7FIQ - chains B and D of the 4 polymer chains in the assembly; structure by X-ray diffraction, 2.22 A resolution.

Chain B (and D):
Protein: Beta-1,2-mannobiose phosphorylase
Source organism: Thermoanaerobacter sp. (strain X514)
Notes: EC 2.4.1.339; chain D of this document is another copy of the same molecule, construct and numbering; everything in this record applies to it too
UniProtKB: B0K2C3 (BMBP_THEPX); residues 1-302 here = UniProt positions 1-302
Amino-acid sequence (313 residues; each row starts with the number of its first residue; numbers below 1 keep their minus sign (Gly-10 is residue -10)):
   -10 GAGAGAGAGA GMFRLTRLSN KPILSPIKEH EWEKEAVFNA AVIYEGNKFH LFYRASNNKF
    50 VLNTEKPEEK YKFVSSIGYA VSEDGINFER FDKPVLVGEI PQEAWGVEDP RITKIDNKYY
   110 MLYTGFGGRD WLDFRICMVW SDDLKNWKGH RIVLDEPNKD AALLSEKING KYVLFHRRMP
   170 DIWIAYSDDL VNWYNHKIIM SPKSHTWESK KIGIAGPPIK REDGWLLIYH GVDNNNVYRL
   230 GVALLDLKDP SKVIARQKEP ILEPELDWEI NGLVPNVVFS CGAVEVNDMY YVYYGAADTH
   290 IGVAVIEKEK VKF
Unresolved in the structure: -10 to 0
Sequence notes: expression tag (-10 to 0)
Bound ions: Zn2+ site 1: His19, Asp81; Zn2+ site 2: Glu92, Cys126, His139; Zn2+ site 3: Asp149, His219; Zn2+ site 4: Asp170 (shared with 1 residue of chain C); Zn2+ site 5: His194 (shared with 1 residue of chain C); Zn2+ site 6: Glu248 (shared with 1 residue of chain A)
Small-molecule neighbours: alpha-D-mannopyranose (MAN): Arg43, Leu51, Phe62, Glu97, Thr113, Phe115, Phe123, Lys148, Asp287

Interface between chain B and chain D:
Residue-residue contacts - 26 pairs, chain B then chain D:
  Lys55(B) - Lys59(D)
  Arg118(B) - Lys59(D)  hydrogen bond (backbone-side chain)
  Leu121(B) - Thr53(D)
  Leu121(B) - Glu57(D)
  Leu121(B) - Tyr60(D)  hydrogen bond (backbone-side chain)
  Asp122(B) - Tyr60(D)
  Asp144(B) - Lys48(D)
  Asp144(B) - Val50(D)
  Glu145(B) - Val50(D)
  Glu145(B) - Asn52(D)
  Pro146(B) - Val50(D)
  Pro146(B) - Asn52(D)  hydrogen bond (backbone-side chain)
  Pro146(B) - Thr53(D)
  Pro146(B) - Tyr60(D)  hydrophobic
  Arg167(B) - Asn52(D)
  Asn181(B) - Asn260(D)
  Trp182(B) - Asn260(D)
  Trp182(B) - Pro264(D)
  Tyr183(B) - Ile259(D)  hydrophobic
  Tyr183(B) - Asn260(D)
  Tyr183(B) - Pro264(D)  hydrophobic
  Tyr183(B) - Asn265(D)
  Asn184(B) - Asn265(D)  hydrogen bond (backbone-side chain)
  His185(B) - Asn224(D)
  His185(B) - Pro264(D)
  Lys186(B) - Asn224(D)
Other interface residues (no listed pair), chain B (17 interface residues in all): Asp119, Phe123, Asp177
Other interface residues (no listed pair), chain D (13 interface residues in all): Asp256

In short:
17 residues of chain B and 13 residues of chain D are in contact, with 4 hydrogen bonds. Among the polar pairs
are Arg118(B)-Lys59(D), Leu121(B)-Tyr60(D) and Pro146(B)-Asn52(D). Ligands of chain B: alpha-D-mannopyranose.
The Zn2+ site 1 is built by His19(B) and Asp81(B).
Chain B and chain D are both Beta-1,2-mannobiose phosphorylase (Thermoanaerobacter sp. (strain X514)); the
structure, The crystal structure of mannose-bound beta-1,2-mannobiose phosphorylase from Thermoanaerobacter
sp, was determined by X-ray diffraction (same publication as 7FIP, 7FIR and 7FIS).
